4NL4 - chain H; structure by X-ray diffraction, 2.65 A resolution.

# Chain H
Protein: Primosome assembly protein PriA
From: Klebsiella pneumoniae subsp. pneumoniae
Reference sequence: A6TGC5 (A6TGC5_KLEP7); numbering as in UniProt (aligned over 1-731)
Sequence (747 residues; numbered -15 to 731; the number before each row is that of its first residue; numbers below 1 keep their minus sign (His-15 is residue -15)):
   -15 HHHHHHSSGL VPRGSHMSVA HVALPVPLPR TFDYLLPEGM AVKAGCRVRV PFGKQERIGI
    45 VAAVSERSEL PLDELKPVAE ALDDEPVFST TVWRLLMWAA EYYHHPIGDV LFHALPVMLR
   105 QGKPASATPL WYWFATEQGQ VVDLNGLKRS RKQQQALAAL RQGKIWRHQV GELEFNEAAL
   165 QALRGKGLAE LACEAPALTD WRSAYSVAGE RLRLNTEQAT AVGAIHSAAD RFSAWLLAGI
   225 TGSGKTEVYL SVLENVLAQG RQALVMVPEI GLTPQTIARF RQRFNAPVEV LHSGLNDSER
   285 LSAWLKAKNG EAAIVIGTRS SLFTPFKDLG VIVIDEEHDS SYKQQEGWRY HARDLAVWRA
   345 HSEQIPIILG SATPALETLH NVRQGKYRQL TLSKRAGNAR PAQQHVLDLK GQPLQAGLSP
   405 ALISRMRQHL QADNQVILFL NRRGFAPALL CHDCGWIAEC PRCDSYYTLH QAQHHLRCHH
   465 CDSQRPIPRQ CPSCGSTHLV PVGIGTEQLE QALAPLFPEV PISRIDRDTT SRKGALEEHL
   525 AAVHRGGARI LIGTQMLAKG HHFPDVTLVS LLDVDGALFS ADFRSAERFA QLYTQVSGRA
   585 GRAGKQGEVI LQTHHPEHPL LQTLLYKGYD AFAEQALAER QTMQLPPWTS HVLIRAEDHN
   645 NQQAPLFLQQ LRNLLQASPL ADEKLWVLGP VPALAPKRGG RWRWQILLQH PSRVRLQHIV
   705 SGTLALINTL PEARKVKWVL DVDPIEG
Unresolved in the structure: -15 to 1, 180-182, 379-384, 512-522, 679-686, 718-721
Construct notes: expression tag (-15 to 0)
Ion coordination: Zn2+ site 1: Cys435, Cys438, Cys475, Cys478; Zn2+ site 2: Cys444, Cys447, Cys462, Cys465
Ligand contacts: ADP (adenosine-5'-diphosphate): Gln202, Ile224, Thr225, Gly226, Ser227, Gly228, Lys229, Thr230, Glu231, Arg263, Lys543
UniProt features mapped onto this chain:
  - motif: Asp319 to His322 (DEAH box), Tyr326 to Ala340 (Aromatic-rich loop (ARL))
  - binding site (ATP): Gly223 to Thr230
  - binding site (ADP): Gly226, Gly228, Lys229, Thr230, Glu231, Arg263, Lys543
  - binding site (Zn(2+)): Cys435, Cys438, Cys444, Cys447, Cys462, Cys465, Cys475, Cys478
What the authors report for this chain:
  - binding site for ADP: Lys543
  - contacts within the chain: Asp319-Lys543
  - mutagenesis - R697A: unchanged binding to DNA

# Overview
Chain H binds ADP. Cys435, Cys438, Cys475 and Cys478 form the Zn2+ site 1. The Zn2+ site 2 is built by Cys444,
Cys447, Cys462 and Cys465. Curated annotation (UniProt) lists 8 ATP-binding residues, 7 ADP-binding residues
and 8 Zn2+-binding residues. From the paper: a binding site for ADP at Lys543; R697A leaves binding to DNA
unchanged.
Chain H is Primosome assembly protein PriA (Klebsiella pneumoniae subsp. pneumoniae); the structure, PriA
Helicase Bound to ADP, was determined by X-ray diffraction (same publication as 4NL8).
